PDB entry 7YFZ | electron microscopy, 3.19 A resolution | chains L and j of the 42 polymer chains in the assembly

== Chain L ==
Molecule: Pam3 baseplate wedge gp22
From: uncultured cyanophage
Amino-acid sequence (299 residues; row label = number of the first residue in the row):
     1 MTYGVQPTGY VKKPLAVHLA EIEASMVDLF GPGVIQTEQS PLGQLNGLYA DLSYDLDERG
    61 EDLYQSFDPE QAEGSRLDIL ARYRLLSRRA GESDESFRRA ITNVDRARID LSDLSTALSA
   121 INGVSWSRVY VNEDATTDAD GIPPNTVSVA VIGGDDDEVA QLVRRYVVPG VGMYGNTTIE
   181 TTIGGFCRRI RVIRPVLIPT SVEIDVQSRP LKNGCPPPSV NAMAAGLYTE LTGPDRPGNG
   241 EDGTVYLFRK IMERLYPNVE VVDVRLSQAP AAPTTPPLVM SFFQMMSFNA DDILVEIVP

== Chain j ==
Molecule: Pam3 plug gp18
From: uncultured cyanophage
Amino-acid sequence (106 residues; row label = number of the first residue in the row):
     1 MIELEVLDES KQKFSVILND RRVTIELWYN TTNDRWSFSL ALDGDNVVTG RRLVTGVDLL
    61 APFGLGIGAL FLLSENGEPP TRANLPLGLV KLYHATQEEI DAAISA

== How chain L and chain j interact ==
Pairs across the interface (42; chain L residue first):
  Thr-8(L) / Asn-46(j)
  Thr-8(L) / Val-47(j)
  Thr-8(L) / Val-48(j)
  Thr-8(L) / Thr-49(j)  hydrogen bond
  Gly-9(L) / Thr-49(j)
  Tyr-10(L) / Thr-49(j)  hydrogen bond (backbone-backbone)
  Tyr-10(L) / Gly-50(j)
  Val-11(L) / Thr-49(j)
  Lys-12(L) / Trp-28(j)
  Lys-12(L) / Tyr-29(j)
  Asp-55(L) / Thr-32(j)  hydrogen bond
  Glu-58(L) / Tyr-29(j)
  Glu-58(L) / Asn-30(j)  hydrogen bond (backbone-side chain)
  Glu-58(L) / Thr-31(j)  hydrogen bond (side chain-backbone)
  Glu-58(L) / Thr-32(j)  hydrogen bond
  Arg-59(L) / Thr-32(j)
  Glu-61(L) / Trp-28(j)  hydrogen bond
  Glu-61(L) / Asn-30(j)
  Glu-61(L) / Ser-37(j)
  Glu-61(L) / Gly-50(j)
  Asp-62(L) / Asn-33(j)
  Asp-62(L) / Arg-52(j)  salt bridge
  Gln-65(L) / Asn-33(j)
  Gln-65(L) / Ser-37(j)  hydrogen bond
  Gln-65(L) / Gly-50(j)  hydrogen bond (side chain-backbone)
  Gln-65(L) / Arg-51(j)
  Gln-65(L) / Arg-52(j)  hydrogen bond
  Ser-66(L) / Arg-52(j)
  Asp-68(L) / Arg-51(j)  salt bridge
  Glu-70(L) / Arg-51(j)  salt bridge
  Glu-70(L) / Val-54(j)
  Glu-70(L) / Pro-62(j)
  Gln-71(L) / Arg-51(j)
  Gln-71(L) / Arg-52(j)  hydrogen bond (side chain-backbone)
  Glu-73(L) / Arg-35(j)  salt bridge
  Glu-73(L) / Arg-52(j)  salt bridge
  Glu-73(L) / Val-54(j)
  Glu-95(L) / Thr-55(j)
  Glu-95(L) / Gly-56(j)
  Arg-98(L) / Val-54(j)
  Arg-98(L) / Thr-55(j)
  Arg-99(L) / Gly-56(j)  hydrogen bond (side chain-backbone)
Other interface residues (no listed pair), chain L (22 interface residues in all): Pro-14, Tyr-54, Ala-72
Other interface residues (no listed pair), chain j (22 interface residues in all): Lys-11, Val-57, Asp-58

== Summary ==
The chain L/chain j interface involves 22 residues from each chain, with 12 hydrogen bonds and 5 salt bridges.
Polar contacts include Asp-62(L)/Arg-52(j), Asp-68(L)/Arg-51(j) and Glu-70(L)/Arg-51(j).
Here chain L is Pam3 baseplate wedge gp22 and chain j is Pam3 plug gp18, both from uncultured cyanophage.
Entry 7YFZ (Cyanophage Pam3 baseplate proteins) was determined by electron microscopy, deposited together with
8HDR, 7YFW, 8HDS and 8HDW.
